2VHQ - chains B and C of the 3 polymer chains in the assembly; structure by X-ray diffraction, 2.15 A resolution.

[Chain B (and C)]
Protein: Ntpase P4
From: Pseudomonas phage PHI12
Notes: chain C of this document is another copy of the same molecule, construct and numbering; everything in this record applies to it too
UniProt: Q94M05 (Q94M05_9VIRU); numbering as in UniProt (aligned over 1-331)
Chain sequence (331 residues; each row starts with the number of its first residue):
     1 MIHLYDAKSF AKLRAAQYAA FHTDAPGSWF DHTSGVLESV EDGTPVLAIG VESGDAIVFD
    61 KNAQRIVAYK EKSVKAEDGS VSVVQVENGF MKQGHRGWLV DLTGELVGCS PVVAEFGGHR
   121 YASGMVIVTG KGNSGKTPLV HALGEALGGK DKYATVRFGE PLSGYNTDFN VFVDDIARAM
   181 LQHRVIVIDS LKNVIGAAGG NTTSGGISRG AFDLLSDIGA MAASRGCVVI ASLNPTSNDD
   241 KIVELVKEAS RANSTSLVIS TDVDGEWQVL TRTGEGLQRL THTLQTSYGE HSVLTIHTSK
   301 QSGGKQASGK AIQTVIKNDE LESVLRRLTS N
Disordered / not traced: 196-206, 300-312, 327-331
Construct notes: engineered mutation Ala-252 (Ser in Q94M05)
Ion coordination: Mg2+: Thr-137 (together with ATP)
Residues lining bound ligands:
  - ATP (adenosine-5'-triphosphate), molecule 1: Asn-133, Ser-134, Gly-135, Lys-136, Thr-137, Pro-138, Glu-160, Asn-234, Tyr-288, Ser-292
  - ATP, molecule 2: Arg-272, Gly-276, Leu-277, Gln-278, Arg-279, Ile-316, Lys-317, Asn-318

[Interface between chain B and chain C]
Pairs across the interface (85; chain B residue first):
  Ile-2(B) / Thr-155(C)
  Ile-2(B) / Asp-175(C)
  His-3(B) / Tyr-153(C)
  His-3(B) / Ala-154(C)
  His-3(B) / Thr-155(C)  hydrogen bond (backbone-backbone)
  His-3(B) / Arg-157(C)
  Leu-4(B) / Tyr-153(C)
  Leu-4(B) / Ala-154(C)  hydrophobic
  Leu-4(B) / His-183(C)
  Tyr-5(B) / Lys-152(C)
  Tyr-5(B) / Tyr-153(C)  hydrogen bond (backbone-backbone)
  Tyr-5(B) / Thr-155(C)
  Tyr-5(B) / Arg-157(C)  hydrogen bond
  Asp-6(B) / Lys-152(C)
  Ala-7(B) / Glu-145(C)
  Phe-10(B) / His-141(C)
  Phe-10(B) / Tyr-153(C)
  Phe-10(B) / Val-293(C)  hydrophobic
  Leu-13(B) / Arg-157(C)
  Arg-14(B) / Thr-137(C)
  Arg-14(B) / His-141(C)
  Arg-14(B) / His-291(C)
  Ala-15(B) / His-291(C)
  Tyr-18(B) / His-291(C)
  Lys-75(B) / Gln-64(C)
  Asp-78(B) / Arg-178(C)  hydrogen bond (backbone-side chain)
  Gly-79(B) / Gln-64(C)  hydrogen bond (backbone-side chain)
  Gly-79(B) / Arg-178(C)  hydrogen bond (backbone-side chain)
  Ser-80(B) / Arg-178(C)
  Val-81(B) / Gln-64(C)
  His-95(B) / Asp-168(C)
  His-95(B) / Val-171(C)
  Arg-96(B) / Thr-167(C)  hydrogen bond (side chain-backbone)
  Arg-96(B) / Asp-168(C)  salt bridge
  Thr-103(B) / Gly-164(C)
  Leu-106(B) / Ser-163(C)
  Val-107(B) / Arg-157(C)
  Val-107(B) / Ser-163(C)
  Val-107(B) / Gly-164(C)
  Gly-108(B) / Ser-163(C)  hydrogen bond (backbone-backbone)
  Gly-108(B) / Tyr-165(C)
  Cys-109(B) / Leu-162(C)
  Cys-109(B) / Ser-163(C)  hydrogen bond (backbone-side chain)
  Ser-110(B) / Leu-162(C)
  Phe-212(B) / Ile-207(C)  hydrophobic
  Ser-216(B) / Thr-167(C)
  Ser-216(B) / Asn-193(C)
  Asp-217(B) / Thr-167(C)  hydrogen bond
  Gly-219(B) / Pro-161(C)
  Ala-220(B) / Glu-160(C)
  Ala-220(B) / Pro-161(C)
  Ala-220(B) / Leu-162(C)
  Ala-220(B) / Tyr-165(C)
  Ala-220(B) / Thr-167(C)
  Ala-223(B) / Leu-162(C)
  Ala-223(B) / Ser-163(C)
  Ser-224(B) / Ser-163(C)
  Ser-224(B) / Gly-164(C)  hydrogen bond (side chain-backbone)
  Glu-244(B) / Ser-237(C)
  Glu-244(B) / Asn-238(C)
  Glu-248(B) / Lys-192(C)
  Glu-248(B) / Ser-237(C)  hydrogen bond
  Arg-251(B) / Thr-236(C)  hydrogen bond (side chain-backbone)
  Ala-252(B) / Pro-161(C)
  Ala-252(B) / Lys-192(C)
  Asn-253(B) / Pro-161(C)
  Asn-253(B) / Lys-192(C)  hydrogen bond
  Ser-254(B) / Pro-161(C)
  Thr-255(B) / Pro-161(C)  hydrogen bond (side chain-backbone)
  Arg-272(B) / Glu-160(C)  salt bridge
  Arg-272(B) / Pro-161(C)
  Glu-275(B) / Arg-157(C)  salt bridge
  Glu-275(B) / Leu-162(C)
  Glu-275(B) / Tyr-165(C)  hydrogen bond
  Gly-276(B) / Thr-137(C)
  Gly-276(B) / Pro-138(C)
  Gly-276(B) / Ser-292(C)  hydrogen bond (backbone-side chain)
  Leu-277(B) / His-291(C)
  Leu-277(B) / Ser-292(C)
  Gln-278(B) / Ser-292(C)
  Lys-317(B) / Asn-133(C)
  Asn-318(B) / Gly-132(C)
  Asn-318(B) / Asn-133(C)
  Asp-319(B) / Asn-133(C)  hydrogen bond (backbone-side chain)
  Glu-322(B) / Thr-236(C)
Interface residues without a listed pair, chain B (52 interface residues in all): Met-1, Ala-11, Pro-111, Arg-209, Gly-274
Interface residues without a listed pair, chain C (38 interface residues in all): Glu-52, Ser-134, Val-156, Ala-179, Asp-239

[Overview]
Chain B and chain C form an interface of 52 and 38 residues respectively, with 18 hydrogen bonds and 3 salt
bridges. Polar contacts include Arg-96(B)/Asp-168(C), Arg-272(B)/Glu-160(C) and Glu-275(B)/Arg-157(C). Ligands
of chain B: ATP.
Chain B and chain C are both Ntpase P4 (Pseudomonas phage PHI12); the structure, P4 PROTEIN FROM BACTERIOPHAGE
PHI12 S252A mutant in complex with ATP AND MG, was determined by X-ray diffraction together with 2VHU, 2VHC,
2VHJ and 2VHT from the same study.
